2YM6 - chain A; structure by X-ray diffraction, 2.01 A resolution.

# Chain A
Protein: Serine/threonine-protein kinase CHK1
Organism: Homo sapiens
Notes: EC 2.7.11.1; fragment: kinase domain, residues 1-289
Reference sequence: O14757 (CHK1_HUMAN); residue numbers follow UniProt; this construct covers 1-289
Sequence (289 residues; numbered 1 to 289; the number before each row is that of its first residue):
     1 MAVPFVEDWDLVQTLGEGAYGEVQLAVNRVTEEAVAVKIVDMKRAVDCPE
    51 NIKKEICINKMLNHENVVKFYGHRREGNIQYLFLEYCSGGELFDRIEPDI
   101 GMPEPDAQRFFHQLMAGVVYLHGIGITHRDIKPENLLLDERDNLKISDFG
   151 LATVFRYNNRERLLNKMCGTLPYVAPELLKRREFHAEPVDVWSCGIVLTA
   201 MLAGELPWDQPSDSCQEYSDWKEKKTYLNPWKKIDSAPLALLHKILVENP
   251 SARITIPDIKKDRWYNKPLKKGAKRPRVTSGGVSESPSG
Unresolved in the structure: 1-6, 43-51, 77-78, 271-289
UniProt features mapped onto this chain:
  - active site: Asp-130 (Proton acceptor)
  - binding site (ATP): Leu-15 to Val-23, Lys-38
  - modified residue (Phosphoserine): Ser-280, Ser-286
  - cross-link: Lys-132 (Glycyl lysine isopeptide (Lys-Gly) (interchain with G-Cter in ubiquitin))
  - mutagenesis: Lys-38 (K38R: Abolishes kinase activity), Asp-130 (D130A: Abolishes kinase activity), Lys-132 (K132R: Strong reduction of chromatin-associated CHK1 ubiquitination)
Reported in the primary citation:
  - specificity-determining residues: Tyr-86, Cys-87, Ser-88 (proposed by the authors, not directly observed)

# Summary
Curated annotation (UniProt) lists active-site residue Asp-130, 10 ATP-binding residues and 3 mutagenesis
sites. From the paper: specificity determinants Tyr-86, Cys-87 and Ser-88.
Chain A is Serine/threonine-protein kinase CHK1 (Homo sapiens); the structure, Crystal structure of checkpoint
kinase 1 (Chk1) in complex with inhibitors, was determined by X-ray diffraction, deposited together with 2YM3,
2YM4, 2YM5, 2YM7 and 2YM8.
